3M7F - chains A and B; structure by X-ray diffraction, 2.00 A resolution.

Chain A:
Protein: Growth factor receptor-bound protein 10
Source organism: Mus musculus
Notes: EC 6.3.2.-; fragment: SH2 domain
UniProtKB: Q60760 (GRB10_MOUSE); residues 429-536 here correspond to UniProt positions 514-621 (UniProt number = residue number + 85)
Amino-acid sequence (108 residues; numbered 429 to 536; the number before each row is that of its first residue):
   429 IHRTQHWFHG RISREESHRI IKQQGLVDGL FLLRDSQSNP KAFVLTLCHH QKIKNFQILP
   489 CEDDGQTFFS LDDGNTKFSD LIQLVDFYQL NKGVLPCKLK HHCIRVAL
Not modelled in the structure: 536
Reported in the primary citation:
  - mutagenesis - K505P: abolished binding to E3 ubiquitin-protein ligase NEDD4 (chain B)
  - mutagenesis - R431A, H434A, N519A, R533A: unchanged binding to E3 ubiquitin-protein ligase NEDD4 (chain B)
  - conformationally variable residues (side-chain flip): Gln511

Chain B:
Protein: E3 ubiquitin-protein ligase NEDD4
Source organism: Mus musculus
Notes: EC 6.3.2.-; fragment: C2 domain
UniProtKB: P46935 (NEDD4_MOUSE); residues 112-287 here correspond to UniProt positions 71-246 (UniProt number = residue number - 41)
Amino-acid sequence (176 residues; each row starts with the number of its first residue):
   112 ELHNDDTRVV RVKVIAGIGL AKKDILGASD PYVRVTLYDP MSGILTSVQT KTIKKSLNPK
   172 WNEEILFRVL PQRHRILFEV FDENRLTRDD FLGQVDVPLY PLPTENPRME RPYTFKDFVL
   232 HPRSHKSRVK GYLRLKMTYL PKNGSEDENA DQAEELEPGW VVLDQPDAAT HLPHPP
Not modelled in the structure: 133-135, 196-199, 217-222, 253-280
Curated features (UniProtKB/Swiss-Prot):
  - modified residue: Ser256 (Phosphoserine)

Chain A / chain B interface:
Residue-residue contacts - 43 pairs, chain A then chain B:
  Arg431(A) - Pro286(B)
  Arg431(A) - Pro287(B)  hydrogen bond (side chain-backbone)
  Gln433(A) - Glu112(B)  hydrogen bond (side chain-backbone)
  Gln433(A) - Leu113(B)
  His434(A) - Leu283(B)
  Phe436(A) - Pro286(B)
  His437(A) - Pro286(B)
  His437(A) - Pro287(B)
  Gly438(A) - Pro286(B)
  Gly438(A) - Pro287(B)
  Arg439(A) - Pro287(B)  hydrogen bond (backbone-backbone)
  Gln494(A) - Ile155(B)
  Phe496(A) - Ile155(B)
  Gly502(A) - Arg145(B)  hydrogen bond (backbone-side chain)
  Asn503(A) - Arg145(B)  hydrogen bond (backbone-side chain)
  Asn503(A) - Ser158(B)
  Asn503(A) - Val159(B)
  Asn503(A) - Gln160(B)  hydrogen bond (backbone-backbone)
  Thr504(A) - Ser158(B)
  Lys505(A) - Thr157(B)
  Lys505(A) - Ser158(B)  hydrogen bond (backbone-backbone)
  Phe506(A) - Leu156(B)
  Phe506(A) - Thr157(B)
  Ser507(A) - Ile155(B)
  Ser507(A) - Leu156(B)  hydrogen bond (backbone-backbone)
  Ile510(A) - Glu112(B)
  Gln511(A) - Leu156(B)
  Gln511(A) - Thr157(B)
  Asp514(A) - Arg179(B)
  Phe515(A) - Thr157(B)
  Phe515(A) - Val159(B)  hydrophobic
  Phe515(A) - Ile176(B)  hydrophobic
  Leu518(A) - Val120(B)  hydrophobic
  Leu518(A) - Leu177(B)  hydrophobic
  Leu518(A) - Arg179(B)
  Asn519(A) - Ile176(B)
  Asn519(A) - Leu177(B)  hydrogen bond (side chain-backbone)
  Ile532(A) - Leu283(B)  hydrophobic
  Arg533(A) - Leu283(B)
  Arg533(A) - Pro284(B)  hydrogen bond (side chain-backbone)
  Arg533(A) - His285(B)
  Arg533(A) - Pro286(B)
  Ala535(A) - Pro284(B)
Also at the interface, not in a pair above, chain A (27 interface residues in all): Ile429, Asp463, Val534
Also at the interface, not in a pair above, chain B (21 interface residues in all): Ser153, Glu175, Phe178
The authors on this interface:
  - residue pairs: Arg431(A)-Pro287(B), Gln433(A)-Glu112(B) (hydrogen bond), Asp514(A)-Arg179(B), Asn519(A)-Leu177(B), Arg533(A)-Pro284(B) (hydrogen bond)
  - interface residues, chain A: Ile429(A), Arg431(A), Gln494(A), Phe496(A), Gly502(A), Phe506(A), Ile510(A), Phe515(A), Leu518(A), Ile532(A)
  - interface residues, chain B: Glu112(B), Ser153(B), Leu156(B), Val159(B), Ile176(B), Leu177(B), Phe178(B), Leu283(B)

In short:
27 residues of chain A face 21 of chain B across their interface; the contacts include 10 hydrogen bonds.
Polar pairs include Arg431(A)-Pro287(B), Gln433(A)-Glu112(B) and Gly502(A)-Arg145(B). The paper describes
contacts between Arg431(A) and Pro287(B), Asp514(A) and Arg179(B) and Asn519(A) and Leu177(B); hydrogen bonds
between Gln433(A) and Glu112(B) and Arg533(A) and Pro284(B). The paper reports that K505P of chain A abolishes
binding to E3 ubiquitin-protein ligase NEDD4 (chain B); interface residues Ile429(A), Arg431(A) and Glu112(B)
among others; 5 substitutions were tested in all.
Chain A is Growth factor receptor-bound protein 10 and chain B is E3 ubiquitin-protein ligase NEDD4, both from
Mus musculus; the structure, Crystal structure of the Nedd4 C2/Grb10 SH2 complex, was determined by X-ray
diffraction.
